6EHB - chains A and C of the 3 polymer chains in the assembly; structure by X-ray diffraction, 1.55 A resolution.

== Chain A (and C) ==
Protein: Outer membrane protein U
Organism: Vibrio cholerae serotype O1 (strain ATCC 39541 / Classical Ogawa 395 / O395)
Notes: chain C of this document is another copy of the same molecule, construct and numbering; everything in this record applies to it too
UniProt: A5F934 (OMPU_VIBC3); residues 1-320 here correspond to UniProt positions 22-341 (UniProt number = residue number + 21)
Amino-acid sequence (320 residues; each row starts with the number of its first residue):
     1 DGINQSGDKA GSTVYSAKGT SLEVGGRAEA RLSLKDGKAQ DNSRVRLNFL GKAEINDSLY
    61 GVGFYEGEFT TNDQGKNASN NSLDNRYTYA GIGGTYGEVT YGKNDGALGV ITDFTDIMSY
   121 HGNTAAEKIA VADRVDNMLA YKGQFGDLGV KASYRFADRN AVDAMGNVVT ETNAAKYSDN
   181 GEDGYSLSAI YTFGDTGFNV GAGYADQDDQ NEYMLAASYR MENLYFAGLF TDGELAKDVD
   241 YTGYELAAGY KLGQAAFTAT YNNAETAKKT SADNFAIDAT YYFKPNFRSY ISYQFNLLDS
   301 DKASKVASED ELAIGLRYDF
Not modelled in the structure: 301-302 (chain C: fully traced)
What the authors report for this chain:
  - contacts within the chain: Asn4-Asp113 (hydrogen bond), Asn4-Asp116 (backbone contact), Asp8-Arg27, Asp8-Arg46

== Chain A / chain C interface ==
Contacting residue pairs (100; chain A residue first):
  Ser12(A) with Tyr15(C)
  Thr13(A) with Tyr15(C)
  Val14(A) with Val14(C), hydrophobic
  Val24(A) with Leu22(C), hydrophobic
  Ala28(A) with Gly63(C); Phe64(C); Tyr89(C); Ala90(C)
  Ala30(A) with Tyr101(C)
  Arg31(A) with Tyr101(C)
  Leu32(A) with Tyr101(C); Asn137(C)
  Ser33(A) with Arg159(C), hydrogen bond (backbone-side chain)
  Leu34(A) with Arg159(C)
  Lys35(A) with Arg159(C); Tyr177(C), hydrogen bond
  Lys38(A) with Arg159(C), hydrogen bond (backbone-side chain); Tyr177(C); Ser178(C)
  Ala39(A) with Asn137(C), hydrogen bond (backbone-side chain); Phe156(C), hydrophobic; Ala157(C); Asp158(C); Arg159(C), hydrogen bond (backbone-backbone)
  Gln40(A) with Tyr101(C); Arg159(C)
  Asp41(A) with Tyr101(C); Gly102(C); Asp136(C); Asn137(C), hydrogen bond (side chain-backbone)
  Ser43(A) with Tyr101(C); Gly102(C)
  Val45(A) with Tyr65(C), hydrophobic; Thr88(C)
  Leu47(A) with Phe49(C), hydrophobic; Tyr65(C), hydrophobic
  Phe69(A) with Tyr65(C); Asn85(C)
  Thr70(A) with Asn85(C), hydrogen bond (backbone-side chain)
  Thr71(A) with Asn85(C); Thr88(C); Lys103(C); Asp136(C), hydrogen bond
  Asn72(A) with Asp136(C), hydrogen bond (backbone-side chain)
  Asp73(A) with Lys103(C), salt bridge; Val135(C); Asp136(C), hydrogen bond (side chain-backbone)
  Gln74(A) with Asp158(C); Asn180(C), hydrogen bond
  Gly75(A) with Ala130(C); Arg155(C); Asp158(C), hydrogen bond (backbone-side chain); Gln207(C), hydrogen bond (backbone-side chain)
  Lys76(A) with Val135(C)
  Asn77(A) with Lys103(C), hydrogen bond; Ala130(C); Asp133(C), hydrogen bond; Arg134(C)
  Ala78(A) with Asp84(C); Lys103(C), hydrogen bond (backbone-side chain)
  Ser79(A) with Asp84(C)
  Asn80(A) with Leu83(C); Asp84(C), hydrogen bond (backbone-side chain); Asn85(C), hydrogen bond (backbone-backbone); Lys103(C)
  Asn81(A) with Asn81(C), hydrogen bond (side chain-backbone); Ser82(C); Leu83(C)
  Ser82(A) with Asn85(C), hydrogen bond (backbone-side chain)
  Leu83(A) with Leu83(C), hydrophobic
  Phe283(A) with Ile55(C), hydrophobic; Ile92(C), hydrophobic
  Lys284(A) with Glu54(C)
  Asn286(A) with Thr20(C), hydrogen bond; Ala53(C)
  Phe287(A) with Ile55(C), hydrophobic; Gly61(C); Val62(C); Gly91(C)
  Lys305(A) with Ala175(C)
  Val306(A) with Glu171(C); Ala174(C), hydrophobic; Ala175(C); Lys176(C); Tyr177(C)
  Glu309(A) with Tyr177(C)
  Leu316(A) with Ala90(C); Gly91(C)
  Tyr318(A) with Thr20(C); Ser21(C); Gly51(C); Lys52(C), hydrogen bond (side chain-backbone); Ala53(C); Gly61(C); Val62(C); Gly63(C)
  Phe320(A) with Leu22(C), hydrophobic; Phe49(C); Gly51(C); Gly63(C)
Also at the interface, not in a pair above, chain A (45 interface residues in all): Asp36, Phe49
Also at the interface, not in a pair above, chain C (51 interface residues in all): Leu59, Asp179, Glu182

== Overview ==
The interface between chain A and chain C involves 45 residues on one side and 51 on the other; the contacts
include 22 hydrogen bonds and 1 salt bridge. Among the polar pairs are Asp73(A)-Lys103(C), Ser33(A)-Arg159(C)
and Lys35(A)-Tyr177(C). The paper reports contacts within the chain involving Asn4(A), Asp113(A) and Asp116(A)
among others.
Both chains are Outer membrane protein U (Vibrio cholerae serotype O1 (strain ATCC 39541 / Classical Ogawa 395
/ O395)). Entry 6EHB (OmpU, an outer membrane protein, of Vibrio cholerae) was determined by X-ray
diffraction, deposited together with 5OYK, 6EHC, 6EHD, 6EHE and 6EHF.
